8HH4 - chains E and G of the 7 polymer chains in the assembly; structure by electron microscopy, 3.10 A resolution.

Chain E:
Name: ATP synthase subunit beta
Source organism: Bacillus sp. PS3
Notes: EC 7.1.2.2
UniProt: A0A0M4U1P9 (A0A0M4U1P9_BACP3); numbering as in UniProt (aligned over 1-473)
Chain sequence (484 residues; numbered -10 to 473; the number before each row is that of its first residue; numbers below 1 keep their minus sign (Met-10 is residue -10)):
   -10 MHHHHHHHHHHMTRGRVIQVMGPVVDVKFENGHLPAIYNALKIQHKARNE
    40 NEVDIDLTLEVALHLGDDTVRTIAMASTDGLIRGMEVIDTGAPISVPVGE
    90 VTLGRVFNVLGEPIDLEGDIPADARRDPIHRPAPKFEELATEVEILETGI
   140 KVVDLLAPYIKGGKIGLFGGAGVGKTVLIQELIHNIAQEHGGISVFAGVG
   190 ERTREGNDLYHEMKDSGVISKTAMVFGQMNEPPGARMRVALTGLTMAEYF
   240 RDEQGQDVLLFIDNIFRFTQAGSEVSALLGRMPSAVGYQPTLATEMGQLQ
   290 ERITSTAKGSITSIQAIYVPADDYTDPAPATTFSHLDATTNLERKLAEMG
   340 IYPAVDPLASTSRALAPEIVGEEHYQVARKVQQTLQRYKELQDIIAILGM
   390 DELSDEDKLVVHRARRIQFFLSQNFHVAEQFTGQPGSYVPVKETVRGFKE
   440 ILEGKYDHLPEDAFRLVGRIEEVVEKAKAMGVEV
Unresolved in the structure: -10 to 0, 471-473
Construct notes: initiating methionine (-10); expression tag (-9 to 0)
Ion coordination: Mg2+: Thr165 (together with ATP)
Ligand contacts: ATP (adenosine-5'-triphosphate): Gly159, Ala160, Gly161, Val162, Gly163, Lys164, Thr165, Val166, Glu194, Tyr341, Phe414, Ala417, Phe420

Chain G:
Name: ATP synthase gamma chain
Source organism: Bacillus sp. PS3
UniProt: A0A0M4TPJ7 (A0A0M4TPJ7_BACP3); residues 1-285 here = UniProt positions 1-285
Chain sequence (285 residues; numbered 1 to 285; the number before each row is that of its first residue):
     1 MASLRDIKTRINATKKTSQITKAMEMVSTSKLNRAEQNAKSFVPYMEKIQ
    51 EVVANVALGAGGASHPMLVSRPVKKTGYLVITSDRGLAGAYNSNVLRLVY
   101 QTIQKRHASPDEYAIIVIGRVGLSFFRKRNMPVILDITRLPDQPSFADIK
   151 EIARKTVGLFADGTFDELYMYYNHYVSAIQQEVTERKLLPLTDLAENKQR
   201 TVYEFEPSQEEILDVLLPQYAESLIYGALLDAKASEHAARMTAMKNATDN
   251 ANELIRTLTLSYNRARQAAITQEITEIVAGANALQ
Unresolved in the structure: 1, 285

Interface between chain E and chain G:
Pairs across the interface (10; chain E residue first):
  Pro272(E) with Ile274(G), hydrophobic; Val278(G)
  Val275(E) with Gln267(G); Thr271(G), hydrogen bond (backbone-side chain)
  Gly276(E) with Ile274(G)
  Ala310(E) with Arg266(G)
  Asp312(E) with Asn263(G); Arg266(G), salt bridge; Gln267(G)
  Thr314(E) with Gln267(G)
Also at the interface, not in a pair above, chain E (10 interface residues in all): Met271, Ala274, Pro316, Ile386
Also at the interface, not in a pair above, chain G (9 interface residues in all): Ile179, Ile270, Asn282

Overview:
Chain E and chain G form an interface of 10 and 9 residues respectively, with 1 hydrogen bond and 1 salt
bridge. Among the polar pairs are Asp312(E)-Arg266(G) and Val275(E)-Thr271(G). Chain E binds ATP.
Chain E is ATP synthase subunit beta and chain G is ATP synthase gamma chain, both from Bacillus sp. PS3; the
structure, F1 domain of FoF1-ATPase from Bacillus PS3,101 degrees, highATP, was determined by electron
microscopy together with 8HH1, 8HH2, 8HH3, 8HH5, 8HH6, 8HH7 and 5 further entries from the same study.
